8A47 - chains A and C of the 3 polymer chains in the assembly; structure by X-ray diffraction, 2.34 A resolution.

[Chain A]
Protein: IgG1 Fc
From: Homo sapiens
Notes: engineered mutation(s): E382A
Chain sequence (227 residues; numbered 221 to 447; the number before each row is that of its first residue):
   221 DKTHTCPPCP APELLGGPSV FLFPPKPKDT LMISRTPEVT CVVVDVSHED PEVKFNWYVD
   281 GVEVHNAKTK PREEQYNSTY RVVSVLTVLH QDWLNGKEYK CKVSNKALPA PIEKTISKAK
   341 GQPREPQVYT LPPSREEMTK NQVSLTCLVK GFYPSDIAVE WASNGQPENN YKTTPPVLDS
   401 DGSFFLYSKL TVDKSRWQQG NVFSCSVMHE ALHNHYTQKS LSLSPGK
Not modelled in the structure: 221-228, 446-447
Disulfides: Cys261-Cys321, Cys367-Cys425
Glycans and other covalent adducts: glycan linked to Asn297
From the paper describing this entry:
  - post-translational modification sites: Asn297

[Chain C]
Protein: IgG-degrading protease
From: Streptococcus pyogenes serotype M59
Reference sequence: A0A8B6IYA1 (A0A8B6IYA1_STRPY); residue numbers follow UniProt; this construct covers 41-338
Chain sequence (308 residues; row label = number of the first residue in the row; note: 10 numbers in that range are skipped by the numbering (no residue carries them; nothing is unmodelled there)):
    40 MSEVTPYHVT SVWTKGVTPP AKFTQGEDVF HAPYVANQGW YDITKTFNGK DDLLAGAATA
   100 GNMLHWWFDQ NNEKIEAYLK KHPDKQKIMF GDQELLDVRK VINTKGDQTN SELFNYFRDK
   160 AFPGLSARRI GVMPDLVLDM FINGYYLNVY KTQTTDVNRT YQEKDRRGGI FDAVFTRGDQ
   220 SKLLTSRHDF KEKTLKEISD LIKKELTEGK ALGLSHTYAN VRINHVINLW GADFDSNGNL
   280 EAIYVTDSDS NASIGMKKYF VGVNSAGKVA ISAKEIKEDN IGAQVLGLFT LSTGQDSWN
   349 QLEHHHHHH
Not modelled in the structure: 40-42, 350-357
Differences from the reference sequence: initiating methionine (40); engineered mutation Ala94 (Cys in A0A8B6IYA1); expression tag (350-357)
Metal / ion sites: Na+: Asp81, Thr83, Asp286, Ser289
From the paper describing this entry:
  - mutagenesis - C94A: abolished catalytic activity (citing earlier work)
  - catalytic residues: Lys84

[Interface between chain A and chain C]
Residue-residue contacts (68):
  Pro230(A) - Asp228(C)
  Ala231(A) - Asp228(C)  hydrogen bond (backbone-side chain)
  Ala231(A) - Lys230(C)  hydrogen bond (backbone-side chain)
  Pro232(A) - Thr191(C)
  Pro232(A) - Arg226(C)
  Glu233(A) - Met172(C)
  Glu233(A) - Lys230(C)  salt bridge
  Glu233(A) - Asn263(C)
  Glu233(A) - Leu325(C)
  Leu234(A) - Arg168(C)
  Leu234(A) - Ile262(C)
  Leu234(A) - Asn263(C)  hydrogen bond (backbone-backbone)
  Leu235(A) - Gly170(C)
  Leu235(A) - Val171(C)
  Leu235(A) - Met172(C)  hydrophobic
  Leu235(A) - Ser254(C)
  Leu235(A) - Ile262(C)
  Leu235(A) - Asn263(C)
  Leu235(A) - His264(C)
  Leu235(A) - Phe328(C)  hydrophobic
  Gly236(A) - Lys84(C)  hydrogen bond (backbone-side chain)
  Gly236(A) - Asp91(C)
  Gly236(A) - Leu92(C)
  Gly236(A) - Leu93(C)  hydrogen bond (backbone-backbone)
  Gly236(A) - Ala94(C)  hydrogen bond (backbone-backbone)
  Gly236(A) - Ile262(C)
  Gly236(A) - Asn263(C)  hydrogen bond (backbone-backbone)
  Gly237(A) - Lys84(C)
  Gly237(A) - Asp91(C)
  Gly237(A) - Leu92(C)
  Gly237(A) - Tyr257(C)
  Gly237(A) - Ile262(C)
  Gly237(A) - Asn263(C)
  Gly237(A) - Asp288(C)
  Pro238(A) - Phe86(C)
  Pro238(A) - Asp91(C)
  Pro238(A) - Tyr257(C)
  Pro238(A) - Asp288(C)
  Ser239(A) - Asn259(C)
  Phe241(A) - Arg168(C)
  Asp265(A) - Asn259(C)
  Asp265(A) - Val260(C)  hydrogen bond (backbone-backbone)
  Asp265(A) - Arg261(C)  salt bridge
  Ser267(A) - Val260(C)
  Asp270(A) - Ala258(C)
  Thr299(A) - Val260(C)
  Lys322(A) - Glu66(C)  salt bridge
  Lys322(A) - Asp67(C)  salt bridge
  Asn325(A) - Ala258(C)
  Lys326(A) - Asp318(C)
  Lys326(A) - Asn319(C)
  Lys326(A) - Ile320(C)
  Lys326(A) - Gly321(C)  hydrogen bond (backbone-backbone)
  Ala327(A) - Ile320(C)  hydrophobic
  Ala327(A) - Gly321(C)
  Ala327(A) - Ala322(C)
  Leu328(A) - Tyr257(C)
  Leu328(A) - Ala258(C)  hydrophobic
  Pro329(A) - His255(C)
  Pro329(A) - Tyr298(C)
  Pro329(A) - Ile310(C)
  Pro329(A) - Ser311(C)
  Pro329(A) - Ala312(C)  hydrogen bond (backbone-backbone)
  Pro329(A) - Ala322(C)  hydrophobic
  Pro331(A) - Asp67(C)
  Ile332(A) - Tyr257(C)
  Glu333(A) - Asn290(C)  hydrogen bond
  Lys334(A) - Phe86(C)
Also at the interface, not in a pair above, chain A (29 interface residues in all): Cys229, Val264, Val266, Ala330
Also at the interface, not in a pair above, chain C (43 interface residues in all): Ile169, Pro173, Thr256, Val265
Interface features reported in the paper:
  - specific contacts: Gly236(A)-Lys84(C) (hydrogen bond)
  - interface residues, chain A: Ala231(A), Glu233(A), Leu234(A), Gly236(A), Gly237(A)

[In short]
The interface between chain A and chain C involves 29 residues on one side and 43 on the other; the contacts
include 11 hydrogen bonds and 4 salt bridges. Polar pairs include Glu233(A)-Lys230(C), Asp265(A)-Arg261(C) and
Lys322(A)-Glu66(C). The paper describes a hydrogen bond between Gly236(A) and Lys84(C). From the paper: the
catalytic residue Lys84(C); C94A of chain C abolishes catalytic activity.
Chain A is IgG1 Fc (Homo sapiens) and chain C is IgG-degrading protease (Streptococcus pyogenes serotype M59);
the structure, IdeS in complex with IgG1 Fc, was determined by X-ray diffraction, deposited together with 8A48
and 8A49.
